PDB entry 7PAI | electron microscopy, 6.70 A resolution (low resolution: residue-level contacts below are approximate; hydrogen-bond / salt-bridge calls are withheld) | chains b and 3 of the 53 polymer chains in the assembly

== Chain b ==
Molecule: 50S ribosomal protein L3
From: Mycoplasma pneumoniae M129
UniProtKB: P75580 (RL3_MYCPN); residue numbers follow UniProt; this construct covers 1-287
Sequence (287 residues; each row starts with the number of its first residue):
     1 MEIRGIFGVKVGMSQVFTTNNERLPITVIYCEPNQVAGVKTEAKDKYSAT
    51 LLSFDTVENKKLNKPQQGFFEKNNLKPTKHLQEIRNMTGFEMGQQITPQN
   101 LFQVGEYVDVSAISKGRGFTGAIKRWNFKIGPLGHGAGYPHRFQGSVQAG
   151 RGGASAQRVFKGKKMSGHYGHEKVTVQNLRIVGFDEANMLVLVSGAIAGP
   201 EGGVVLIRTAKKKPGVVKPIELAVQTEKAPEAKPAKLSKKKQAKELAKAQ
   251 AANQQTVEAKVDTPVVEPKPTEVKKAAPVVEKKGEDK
Disordered / not traced: 230-287

== Chain 3 ==
Molecule: 23S ribosomal RNA
From: Mycoplasma pneumoniae M129
Sequence (2907 nucleotides; row label = number of the first residue in the row):
     1 UACAAUAAGUUACUAAGGGCUUAUGGUGGAUGCCUUGGCACUAAUAGGCG
    51 AUGAAGGACGUGUUAACCUGCGAUAAGCUUCGGGUAGGUGGUAAGAACCU
   101 CAGAUCCGGAGAUUUCCGAAUGGAGCAAUCCGGUAGUUGGAAACAGCUAU
   151 CAUUAAUUGAUGAAUAAAUAGUCAAUUAAAGCAAUACGUGGUGAAGUGAA
   201 ACAUCUCAGUAGCCACAGGAAAAGAAAACGAAUGUGAUUCCGUGUGUAGU
   251 GGCGAGCGAAAGCGGAACAGGCCAAACUUAUCAUUAGAUAGGGGUUGUAG
   301 GGCUUGCAAUGUGGACUUGAAAACGAUAGAAGAAGCUGUUGGAAAGCAGC
   351 GCGCAAAAGGGUGAUAGCCCCGUAUUUGAAAUUGUUUUCAUACCUAGCGA
   401 GAUCCCUGAGUAGCUCGGAAAACGUUAUUUUGAGUGAAUCUGCCCAGACC
   451 AUUGGGUAAGCCUAAAUACUAAUUAGUGACCGAUAGCGAAACAGUACCGU
   501 GAGGGAAAGGUGAAAAGAACCCAGAGAUGGGAGUGAAAUAGAUUCUGAAA
   551 CCAUAUGCCUACAACGUGUCAGAGCACAUUAAUGUGUGAUGGCGUGCGUU
   601 UUGAAGUAUGAGCCGGCGAGUUAUGAUAGCAAGCGUUAGUUAACCAGGAG
   651 AUGGGGAGCUGUAGCGAAAGCGAGUUUUAAAAGAGCGUUUGUUUGUUAUU
   701 AUAGACCCGAAACGGGUUGAGCUAGUCAUGAGCAGGUUGAAGGUUGAGUA
   751 ACAUCAACUGGAGGACCGAACCGACUCUCGUUGAAACGAUAGCGGAUGAC
   801 UUGUGAUUAGGGGUGAAAUUCCAAUCGAAAUCCGUGAUAGCUGGUUCUCG
   851 UCGAAAUAGCUUUAAGGCUAGCGUGAGAUCACAAAUAAGUGGAGGUAAAG
   901 CUACUGAAUGUAUGAUGGCGCCACCUAGGCGUACUGAAUACAAUUAAACU
   951 CUGAAUGCCAUUUAUUUUAUUCUCGCAGUCAGACAGUGGGGGAUAAGCUU
  1001 CAUUGUCAAGAGGGGAAGAGCCCAGAUCAUUAAAUAAGGUCCCCAAAAUA
  1051 UACUAAGUGGAAAAGGAUGUGAAAGUGCUAAAACAGCAAGGAUGUUGGCU
  1101 UAGAAGCAGCCAUCGUUUAAAGAGUGCGUAACAGCUCACUUGUCGAGUGU
  1151 UUUUGCGCCGAAGAUGUAACGGGGCUAAGUAUAUUACCGAAUUUAUGGAU
  1201 AAGAUUUAUAUCUUGUGGUAGACGAGCGUUGUAUUGGAGUUGAAGUCAAA
  1251 GCGUGAGCAUUGGUGGAUCCAAUACAAGUGAGAAUGCCGGCAUGAGUAAC
  1301 GCUUGGGAGUGAGAAUCUCCCAAACCGAUUGACUAAGGUUUCCUGGACCA
  1351 GGGUCGUCCUUCCAGGGUUAGUCUGGACCUAAGCUGAGGCUGAAAAGCGU
  1401 AGGCGAUGGACAACAGGUUAAUAUUCCUGUACUUACAGUUAGACUGAUGG
  1451 AGUGACAAAGAAGGUUUUCCACCCCCAUAAUUGGAUUUGGGGAUAAAUCA
  1501 UAAGGUGGUACAAUAGGCAAAUCCGUUGUGCAUAACAUUGAGUGAUGAUG
  1551 UCGAGUGAAUGAGUGAUCAAGUAGCGAAGGUGGUAUUAAUCAUGCUUUCA
  1601 AGAAAAGCUUCUAGGGUUAAUCUAGCUGUAACCAGUACCGAGAACGAACA
  1651 CACGUAGUCAAGGAGAGGAUCCUAAGGUUAGCGAGUGAACUAUAGCCAAG
  1701 GAACUCUGCAAAUUAACCCCGUAAGUUAGCGAGAAGGGGUGCUUAUGUAA
  1751 AAGUAAGCCGCAGUGAAGAACGAGGGGGGACUGUUUAACUAAAACACAAC
  1801 UCUAUGCCAAACCGUAAGGUGAUGUAUAUGGGGUGACACCUGCCCAGUGC
  1851 UGGAAGGUUAAAGAAGGAGGUUAGCGCAAGCGAAGCUUUUAACUGAAGCC
  1901 CCAGUGAACGGCGGCCGUAACUAUAACGGUCCUAAGGUAGCGAAAUUCCU
  1951 AGUCGGGUAAAUUCCGUCCCGCUUGAAUGGUGUAACCAUCUCUUGACUGU
  2001 CUCGGCUAUAGACUCGGUGAAAUCCAGGUACGGGUGAAGACACCCGUUAG
  2051 GCGCAACGGGACGGAAAGACCCCGUGAAGCUUUACUGUAGCUUAAUAUUG
  2101 AUCAGGACAUUAUCAUGUAGAGAAUAGGUAGGAGCAAUCGAUGCAAGUUC
  2151 GCUAGGACUUGUUGAUGCGAAAGGUGGAAUACUACCCUUGGUUGUGUGCU
  2201 GUUCUAAUUGGUAACUGUUAUCCAGUUUCAAGACAGUGUUAGGUGGGCAG
  2251 UUUGACUGGGGCGGUCGCCUCCUAAAAGGUAACGGAGGCGUACAAAGGUA
  2301 CCUUCAGUACGGUUGGAAAUCGUAUGUAGAGUGUAAUGGUGUAAGGGUGC
  2351 UUGACUGUGAGACAUACAGGUCGAACAGGUGAGAAAUCAGGUCAUAGUGA
  2401 UCCGGUGGUCCAGUAUGGAAUGGCCAUCGCUCAACGGAUAAAAGCUACUC
  2451 CGGGGAUAACAGGCUGAUACUGCCCAAGAGUUCAUAUCGACGGCAGUGUU
  2501 UGGCACCUCGAUGUCGACUCAUCUCAUCCUCGAGCUGAAGCAGGUUCGAA
  2551 GGGUUCGGCUGUUCGCCGAUUAAAGAGAUACGUGAGUUGGGUUCAAACCG
  2601 UCGUGAGACAGGUUGGUCCCUAUCUAUUGUGCCCGUAGGAAGAUUGAAGA
  2651 GUGUUGCUUCUAGUACGAGAGGACCGAAGCGAGGACACCUCUUAUGCUCC
  2701 AGUUGUAGCGCCAGCUGCACCGCUGGGUAGUAACGUGUCUAUUAGAUAAA
  2751 CGCUGAAAGCAUCUAAGUGUGAAACUAUCUCAAAGAUUAAUCUUCCCAUU
  2801 UCGCAAGAAAGUAAGAGCCGUCAAAGACGAUGACGUUGAUAGGUUACAGG
  2851 UGUAAGCAUAGUGAUAUGUUGAGCUGAGUAAUACUAAUUGCUCGAGGACU
  2901 UAUUGGA
Disordered / not traced: 1-7, 923-927, 1560-1569, 2901-2907

== How chain b and chain 3 interact ==
Contacting residue pairs - 168 pairs, chain b then chain 3:
  Met-13(b) / C2688(3)
  Met-13(b) / U2690(3)
  Ser-14(b) / U2690(3)
  Gln-15(b) / U2690(3)
  Gln-15(b) / C2691(3)
  Glu-22(b) / G2737(3)
  Arg-23(b) / U2690(3)
  Arg-23(b) / C2691(3)
  Arg-23(b) / G2737(3)
  Pro-25(b) / U2690(3)
  Pro-25(b) / G2737(3)
  Tyr-47(b) / U2644(3)
  Tyr-47(b) / U2645(3)
  Leu-51(b) / A2643(3)
  Lys-60(b) / U2837(3)
  Lys-61(b) / C2834(3)
  Lys-61(b) / G2835(3)
  Asn-63(b) / G2815(3)
  Lys-64(b) / C2795(3)
  Lys-64(b) / C2796(3)
  Lys-64(b) / A2814(3)
  Lys-64(b) / G2815(3)
  Pro-65(b) / U2794(3)
  Pro-65(b) / C2795(3)
  Pro-65(b) / A2814(3)
  Gln-66(b) / A2641(3)
  Gly-68(b) / U2794(3)
  Phe-69(b) / U2793(3)
  Phe-69(b) / U2794(3)
  Lys-72(b) / U2794(3)
  Lys-72(b) / C2795(3)
  Leu-81(b) / G2642(3)
  Gln-82(b) / U2644(3)
  Glu-83(b) / A2643(3)
  Glu-83(b) / U2644(3)
  Lys-115(b) / C2688(3)
  Lys-115(b) / C2689(3)
  Lys-115(b) / U2731(3)
  Lys-115(b) / A2825(3)
  Gly-116(b) / A2825(3)
  Gly-116(b) / G2826(3)
  Arg-117(b) / C2688(3)
  Arg-117(b) / A2732(3)
  Arg-117(b) / G2826(3)
  Gly-118(b) / G2826(3)
  Gly-118(b) / A2827(3)
  Phe-119(b) / A1688(3)
  Phe-119(b) / A1689(3)
  Phe-119(b) / A2827(3)
  Lys-124(b) / A2732(3)
  Arg-125(b) / C2686(3)
  Asn-127(b) / A2685(3)
  Asn-127(b) / C2686(3)
  Phe-128(b) / C2520(3)
  Phe-128(b) / A2521(3)
  Lys-129(b) / U2002(3)
  Lys-129(b) / C2518(3)
  Lys-129(b) / U2519(3)
  Ile-130(b) / C2001(3)
  Ile-130(b) / G2004(3)
  Ile-130(b) / G2005(3)
  Gly-131(b) / C2001(3)
  Pro-132(b) / U2000(3)
  Pro-132(b) / C2001(3)
  Pro-132(b) / C2518(3)
  Leu-133(b) / U2000(3)
  Gly-134(b) / C1709(3)
  His-135(b) / U1705(3)
  His-135(b) / U1707(3)
  His-135(b) / C1709(3)
  His-135(b) / U2588(3)
  Gly-136(b) / U778(3)
  Gly-136(b) / U2587(3)
  Gly-136(b) / U2588(3)
  Ala-137(b) / U2587(3)
  Gly-138(b) / U2587(3)
  Tyr-139(b) / C779(3)
  Tyr-139(b) / G780(3)
  Tyr-139(b) / U1691(3)
  Tyr-139(b) / A1692(3)
  Tyr-139(b) / U2621(3)
  Pro-140(b) / G2586(3)
  Pro-140(b) / U2587(3)
  His-141(b) / U1691(3)
  His-141(b) / A1692(3)
  Arg-142(b) / C1690(3)
  Arg-142(b) / U1691(3)
  Phe-143(b) / G2586(3)
  Gln-144(b) / C2057(3)
  Gly-145(b) / U2519(3)
  Ser-146(b) / G2059(3)
  Ser-146(b) / U2519(3)
  Ser-146(b) / C2520(3)
  Ser-146(b) / U2583(3)
  Ser-146(b) / G2586(3)
  Val-147(b) / G2058(3)
  Val-147(b) / G2059(3)
  Gln-148(b) / G2059(3)
  Gln-148(b) / G2060(3)
  Gln-148(b) / G2582(3)
  Gln-148(b) / U2583(3)
  Ala-149(b) / U2579(3)
  Gly-150(b) / G2059(3)
  Gly-150(b) / U2579(3)
  Gly-150(b) / A2580(3)
  Arg-151(b) / G2039(3)
  Arg-151(b) / U2512(3)
  Arg-151(b) / U2514(3)
  Arg-151(b) / A2580(3)
  Arg-151(b) / U2583(3)
  Gly-152(b) / G2039(3)
  Gly-152(b) / A2580(3)
  Gly-153(b) / G2039(3)
  Gly-153(b) / A2040(3)
  Ala-154(b) / G2039(3)
  Ala-154(b) / A2040(3)
  Ser-155(b) / U1165(3)
  Ser-155(b) / G2039(3)
  Ser-155(b) / U2579(3)
  Ser-155(b) / A2580(3)
  Ala-156(b) / U1165(3)
  Ala-156(b) / G2032(3)
  Gln-157(b) / G2059(3)
  Gln-157(b) / G2060(3)
  Arg-158(b) / C2031(3)
  Arg-158(b) / G2032(3)
  Arg-158(b) / G2059(3)
  Arg-158(b) / A2626(3)
  Val-159(b) / G2059(3)
  Val-159(b) / A2626(3)
  Val-159(b) / U2627(3)
  Phe-160(b) / U2522(3)
  Phe-160(b) / U2627(3)
  Lys-161(b) / U2627(3)
  Lys-161(b) / U2628(3)
  Lys-163(b) / U2627(3)
  Lys-164(b) / C2520(3)
  Lys-164(b) / A2521(3)
  Met-165(b) / U2628(3)
  Ser-166(b) / U2628(3)
  Gly-167(b) / U2628(3)
  His-168(b) / G2629(3)
  His-168(b) / G2826(3)
  Tyr-169(b) / A2687(3)
  Glu-172(b) / C2781(3)
  Glu-172(b) / A2782(3)
  Lys-173(b) / C2781(3)
  Val-174(b) / C2686(3)
  Thr-175(b) / U2780(3)
  Thr-175(b) / C2781(3)
  Val-176(b) / U2738(3)
  Gln-177(b) / U2738(3)
  Gln-177(b) / C2739(3)
  Asn-178(b) / U2738(3)
  Asn-178(b) / C2739(3)
  Ile-197(b) / A2687(3)
  Ala-198(b) / A2687(3)
  Gly-199(b) / C2688(3)
  Pro-200(b) / A2824(3)
  Pro-200(b) / A2825(3)
  Glu-201(b) / G2730(3)
  Glu-201(b) / A2824(3)
  Gly-202(b) / A2824(3)
  Lys-211(b) / C2779(3)
  Lys-211(b) / U2780(3)
  Lys-212(b) / C2739(3)
  Lys-212(b) / U2740(3)
  Lys-212(b) / A2741(3)
Also at the interface, not in a pair above, chain b (92 interface residues in all): Leu-24, Lys-79, Arg-85, Gly-121, Ile-123, Trp-126, Gly-195, Arg-208
Also at the interface, not in a pair above, chain 3 (89 interface residues in all): C1706, A2030, A2056, A2061, G2513, C2620, U2736, A2833

== Overview ==
Chain b and chain 3 form an interface of 92 and 89 residues respectively.
Here chain b is 50S ribosomal protein L3 and chain 3 is 23S ribosomal RNA, both from Mycoplasma pneumoniae
M129. Entry 7PAI (70S ribosome with P-site tRNA in Mycoplasma pneumoniae cells) was determined by electron
microscopy together with 7OOC, 7OOD, 7P6Z, 7PAH, 7PAJ, 7PAK and 23 further entries from the same study.
